3VH7 - chains B and E of the 6 polymer chains in the assembly; structure by X-ray diffraction, 2.02 A resolution.

Chain B:
Molecule: CP32M
Amino-acid sequence (34 residues; numbered 619 to 652; the number before each row is that of its first residue):
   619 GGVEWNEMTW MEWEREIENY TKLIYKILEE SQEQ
Disordered / not traced: 619-621, 652

Chain E:
Molecule: Envelope glycoprotein gp160
Notes: fragment: nhr (unp residues (546-588)
UniProtKB: P03375 (ENV_HV1B1); numbering as in UniProt (aligned over 546-588)
Amino-acid sequence (58 residues; numbered -10 to 1003; 956 numbers in that range are skipped by the numbering (no residue carries them; nothing is unmodelled there); the number before each row is that of its first residue; numbers below 1 keep their minus sign (Gly-10 is residue -10)):
   -10 GSAMADIGSE F
   546 SGIVQQQNNL LRAIEAQQHL LQLTVWGIKQ LQARILAVER YLK
  1000 SGGR
Disordered / not traced: -10, 1003
Differences from the reference sequence: expression tag (-10 to 0, 1000-1003)
What the authors report for this chain:
  - mutagenesis - Q575A, Q575L: decreased binding to CP32M (chain B) (citing earlier work)

Interface between chain B and chain E:
Pairs across the interface - 24 pairs, chain B then chain E:
  Trp623(B) - Gln567(E)
  Trp623(B) - Leu568(E)  hydrophobic
  Trp623(B) - Trp571(E)  hydrophobic
  Met626(B) - Trp571(E)
  Thr627(B) - Trp571(E)
  Trp628(B) - Trp571(E)
  Trp628(B) - Gly572(E)
  Trp628(B) - Gln575(E)
  Trp628(B) - Arg579(E)
  Trp631(B) - Leu568(E)  hydrogen bond (side chain-backbone)
  Trp631(B) - Trp571(E)
  Glu634(B) - Leu568(E)
  Ile635(B) - Leu565(E)  hydrophobic
  Tyr638(B) - His564(E)
  Tyr638(B) - Leu565(E)  hydrophobic
  Ile642(B) - Ala561(E)  hydrophobic
  Ile642(B) - Gln562(E)
  Ile642(B) - Leu565(E)  hydrophobic
  Ile645(B) - Asn554(E)
  Ile645(B) - Arg557(E)
  Ile645(B) - Ala558(E)
  Glu648(B) - Arg557(E)  salt bridge
  Ser649(B) - Gln551(E)  hydrogen bond (backbone-side chain)
  Ser649(B) - Asn554(E)
Other interface residues (no listed pair), chain B (14 interface residues in all): Thr639, Leu641
Other interface residues (no listed pair), chain E (16 interface residues in all): Thr569, Leu576

Overview:
14 residues of chain B face 16 of chain E across their interface; the contacts include 2 hydrogen bonds and 1
salt bridge. Polar pairs include Glu648(B)-Arg557(E), Trp631(B)-Leu568(E) and Ser649(B)-Gln551(E). From the
paper: Q575A and Q575L of chain E reduce binding to CP32M (chain B).
Chain B is CP32M and chain E is Envelope glycoprotein gp160; the structure, Structure of HIV-1 gp41 NHR/fusion
inhibitor complex P21, was determined by X-ray diffraction, deposited together with 3VGY.
